7YA0 - chains A and D of the 6 polymer chains in the assembly; structure by electron microscopy, 3.10 A resolution.

# Chain A
Name: Spike glycoprotein
From: Severe acute respiratory syndrome coronavirus 2
UniProt: P0DTC2 (SPIKE_SARS2); aligned to UniProt positions 14-1208 over residues 14-1208
Amino-acid sequence (1240 residues; numbered 14 to 1256 plus 2 insertion-coded residues; 5 numbers in that range are skipped by the numbering (no residue carries them; nothing is unmodelled there); the number before each row is that of its first residue; a row labelled like 214A-214B holds insertion residues (214A, then the next letters in order)):
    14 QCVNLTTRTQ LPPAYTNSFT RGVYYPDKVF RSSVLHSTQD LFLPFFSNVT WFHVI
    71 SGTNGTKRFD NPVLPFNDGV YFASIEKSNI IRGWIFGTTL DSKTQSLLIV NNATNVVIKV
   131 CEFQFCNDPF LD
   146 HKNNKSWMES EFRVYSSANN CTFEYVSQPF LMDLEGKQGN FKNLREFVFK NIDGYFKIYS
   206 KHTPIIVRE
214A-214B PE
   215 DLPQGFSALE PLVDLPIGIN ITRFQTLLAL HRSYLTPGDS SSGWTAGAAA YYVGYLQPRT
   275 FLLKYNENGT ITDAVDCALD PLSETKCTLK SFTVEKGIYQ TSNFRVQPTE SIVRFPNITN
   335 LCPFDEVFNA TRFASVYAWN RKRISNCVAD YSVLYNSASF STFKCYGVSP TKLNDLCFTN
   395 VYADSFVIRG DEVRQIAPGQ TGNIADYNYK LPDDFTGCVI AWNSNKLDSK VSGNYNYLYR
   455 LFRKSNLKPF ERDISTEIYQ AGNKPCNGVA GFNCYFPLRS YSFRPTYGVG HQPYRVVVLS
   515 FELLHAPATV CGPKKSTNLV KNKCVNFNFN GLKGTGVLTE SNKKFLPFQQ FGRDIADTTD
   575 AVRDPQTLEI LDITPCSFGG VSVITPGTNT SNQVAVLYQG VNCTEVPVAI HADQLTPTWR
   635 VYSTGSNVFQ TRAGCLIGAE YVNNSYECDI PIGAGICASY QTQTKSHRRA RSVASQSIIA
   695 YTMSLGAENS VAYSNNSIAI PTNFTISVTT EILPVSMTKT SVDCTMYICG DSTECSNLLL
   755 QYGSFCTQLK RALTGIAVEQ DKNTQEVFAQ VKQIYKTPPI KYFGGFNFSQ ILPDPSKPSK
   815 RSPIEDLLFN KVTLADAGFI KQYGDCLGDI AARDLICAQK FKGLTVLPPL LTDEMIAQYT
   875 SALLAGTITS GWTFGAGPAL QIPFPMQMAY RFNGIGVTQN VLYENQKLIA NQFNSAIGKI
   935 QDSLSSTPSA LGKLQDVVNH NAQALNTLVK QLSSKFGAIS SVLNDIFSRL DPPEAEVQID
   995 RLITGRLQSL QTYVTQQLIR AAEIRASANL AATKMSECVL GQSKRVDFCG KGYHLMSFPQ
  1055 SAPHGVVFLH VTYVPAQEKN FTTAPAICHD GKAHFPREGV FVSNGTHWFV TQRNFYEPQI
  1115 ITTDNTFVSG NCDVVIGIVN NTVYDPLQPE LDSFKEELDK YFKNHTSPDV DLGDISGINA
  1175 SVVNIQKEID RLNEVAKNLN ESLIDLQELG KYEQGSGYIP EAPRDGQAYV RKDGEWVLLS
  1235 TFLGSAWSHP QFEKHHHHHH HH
Unresolved in the structure: 71-76, 146-152, 177-184, 211-214, 214A-214B, 248-256, 621-640, 677-689, 828-847, 1148-1256
Differences from the reference sequence: variant Val-67 (Ala in P0DTC2), Ile-95 (Thr in P0DTC2), Asp-142 (Gly in P0DTC2), Ile-211 (Leu212 in P0DTC2), Asp-339 (Gly in P0DTC2), Asn-417 (Lys in P0DTC2), Lys-440 (Asn in P0DTC2), Ser-446 (Gly in P0DTC2), Asn-477 (Ser in P0DTC2), Lys-478 (Thr in P0DTC2), Ala-484 (Glu in P0DTC2), Arg-493 (Gln in P0DTC2), Ser-496 (Gly in P0DTC2), Arg-498 (Gln in P0DTC2), Tyr-501 (Asn in P0DTC2), His-505 (Tyr in P0DTC2), Lys-547 (Thr in P0DTC2), Gly-614 (Asp in P0DTC2), Tyr-655 (His in P0DTC2), Lys-679 (Asn in P0DTC2), His-681 (Pro in P0DTC2), Lys-764 (Asn in P0DTC2), Tyr-796 (Asp in P0DTC2), Lys-856 (Asn in P0DTC2), His-954 (Gln in P0DTC2), Lys-969 (Asn in P0DTC2), Phe-981 (Leu in P0DTC2); insertion (214, 214A-214B); engineered mutation Pro-817 (Phe in P0DTC2), Pro-892 (Ala in P0DTC2), Pro-899 (Ala in P0DTC2), Pro-942 (Ala in P0DTC2), Pro-986 (Lys in P0DTC2), Pro-987 (Val in P0DTC2); expression tag (1209-1256)
Disulfide bonds: Cys-15/Cys-136, Cys-131/Cys-166, Cys-291/Cys-301, Cys-336/Cys-361, Cys-379/Cys-432, Cys-391/Cys-525, Cys-480/Cys-488, Cys-538/Cys-590, Cys-617/Cys-649, Cys-662/Cys-671, Cys-738/Cys-760, Cys-743/Cys-749, Cys-1032/Cys-1043, Cys-1082/Cys-1126
Covalent attachments: N-acetylglucosamine (NAG) linked to Asn-61, Asn-282, Asn-331, Asn-343, Asn-603, Asn-616, Asn-709, Asn-717, Asn-801, Asn-1074, Asn-1098, Asn-1134
Swiss-Prot annotation at these positions:
  - region: Asn-280 to Cys-301 (Putative superantigen), Arg-403 to Asp-405 (Integrin-binding motif), Asn-448 to Phe-456 (Immunodominant HLA epitope recognized by the CD8+), Ser-816 to Tyr-837 (Fusion peptide 1), Lys-835 to Phe-855 (Fusion peptide 2), Asp-1163 to Glu-1202 (Heptad repeat 2)
  - site (Cleavage): Arg-685, Ser-686, Arg-815, Ser-816
  - glycosylation: Asn-17 (N-linked (GlcNAc...) (complex) asparagine), Asn-61 (N-linked (GlcNAc...) (hybrid) asparagine), Asn-74 (N-linked (GlcNAc...) (complex) asparagine), Asn-122 (N-linked (GlcNAc...) (hybrid) asparagine), Asn-149 (N-linked (GlcNAc...) (complex) asparagine), Asn-165 (N-linked (GlcNAc...) (complex) asparagine), Asn-234 (N-linked (GlcNAc...) (high mannose) asparagine), Asn-282 (N-linked (GlcNAc...) (complex) asparagine), Thr-323 (O-linked (GalNAc) threonine), Ser-325 (O-linked (HexNAc...) serine), Asn-331 (N-linked (GlcNAc...) (complex) asparagine), Asn-343 (N-linked (GlcNAc...) (complex) asparagine), Asn-603 (N-linked (GlcNAc...) (hybrid) asparagine), Asn-616 (N-linked (GlcNAc...) (complex) asparagine), Asn-657 (N-linked (GlcNAc...) (complex) asparagine), Thr-676 (O-linked (GlcNAc...) threonine), Thr-678 (O-linked (GlcNAc...) threonine), Asn-709 (N-linked (GlcNAc...) (high mannose) asparagine), Asn-717 (N-linked (GlcNAc...) (hybrid) asparagine), Asn-801 (N-linked (GlcNAc...) (hybrid) asparagine) and 6 more in UniProt

# Chain D
Name: Processed angiotensin-converting enzyme 2
From: Homo sapiens
UniProt: Q9BYF1 (ACE2_HUMAN); residue numbers follow UniProt; this construct covers 19-614
Amino-acid sequence (596 residues; each row starts with the number of its first residue):
    19 STIEEQAKTF LDKFNHEAED LFYQSSLASW NYNTNITEEN VQNMNNAGDK WSAFLKEQST
    79 LAQMYPLQEI QNLTVKLQLQ ALQQNGSSVL SEDKSKRLNT ILNTMSTIYS TGKVCNPDNP
   139 QECLLLEPGL NEIMANSLDY NERLWAWESW RSEVGKQLRP LYEEYVVLKN EMARANHYED
   199 YGDYWRGDYE VNGVDGYDYS RGQLIEDVEH TFEEIKPLYE HLHAYVRAKL MNAYPSYISP
   259 IGCLPAHLLG DMWGRFWTNL YSLTVPFGQK PNIDVTDAMV DQAWDAQRIF KEAEKFFVSV
   319 GLPNMTQGFW ENSMLTDPGN VQKAVCHPTA WDLGKGDFRI LMCTKVTMDD FLTAHHEMGH
   379 IQYDMAYAAQ PFLLRNGANE GFHEAVGEIM SLSAATPKHL KSIGLLSPDF QEDNETEINF
   439 LLKQALTIVG TLPFTYMLEK WRWMVFKGEI PKDQWMKKWW EMKREIVGVV EPVPHDETYC
   499 DPASLFHVSN DYSFIRYYTR TLYQFQFQEA LCQAAKHEGP LHKCDISNST EAGQKLFNML
   559 RLGKSEPWTL ALENVVGAKN MNVRPLLNYF EPLFTWLKDQ NKNSFVGWST DWSPYA
Disulfide bonds: Cys-133/Cys-141, Cys-344/Cys-361, Cys-530/Cys-542
Covalent attachments: N-acetylglucosamine (NAG) linked to Asn-53, Asn-90, Asn-322, Asn-432, Asn-546
Swiss-Prot annotation at these positions:
  - region (Interaction with SARS-CoV spike glycoprotein): Asp-30 to Tyr-41, Met-82 to Pro-84, Lys-353 to Arg-357
  - active site: Glu-375 (Proton acceptor), His-505 (Proton donor)
  - binding site (chloride): Arg-169, Trp-477, Lys-481
  - binding site (substrate): Arg-273, His-345, Pro-346, Tyr-515
  - binding site (Zn(2+)): His-374, His-378, Glu-402
  - glycosylation (N-linked (GlcNAc...) asparagine): Asn-53, Asn-90, Asn-103, Asn-322, Asn-432, Asn-546
  - mutagenesis: Ser-19 (S19P: Increases slightly the interaction with RBD domain of SARS-CoV-2 spike protein), Gln-24 to Lys-26 (Slightly inhibits interaction with SARS-CoV spike glycoprotein), Gln-24 (Q24T: Increases slightly the interaction with RBD domain of SARS-CoV-2 spike protein), Ala-25 (A25V: Increases slightly the interaction with RBD domain of SARS-CoV-2 spike protein), Thr-27 (T27Y: Increases slightly the interaction with RBD domain of SARS-CoV-2 spike protein. In sACE2.v2.2; increases interaction with RBD domain of SARS-CoV-2 spike protein ...), Leu-29 (L29F: Increases slightly the interaction with RBD domain of SARS-CoV-2 spike protein), Lys-31 (K31D: Abolishes interaction with SARS-CoV spike glycoprotein; K31Y: Increases slightly the interaction with RBD domain of SARS-CoV-2 spike protein), Asn-33 (N33D: Increases slightly the interaction with RBD domain of SARS-CoV-2 spike protein), His-34 (H34A: Increases slightly the interaction with RBD domain of SARS-CoV-2 spike protein), Glu-37 (E37A: No effect on interaction with SARS-CoV spike glycoprotein), Asp-38 (D38A: No effect on interaction with SARS-CoV spike glycoprotein), Leu-39 (L39R: Increases slightly the interaction with RBD domain of SARS-CoV-2 spike protein), 48 further mutagenesis entries in UniProt

# Chain A / chain D interface
Contacting residue pairs (28; chain A residue first):
  Tyr-453(A) / His-34(D)  hydrogen bond
  Phe-456(A) / Thr-27(D)
  Ala-475(A) / Gln-24(D)
  Gly-476(A) / Gln-24(D)
  Asn-477(A) / Ser-19(D)
  Asn-477(A) / Gln-24(D)
  Phe-486(A) / Leu-79(D)
  Phe-486(A) / Met-82(D)  hydrophobic
  Phe-486(A) / Tyr-83(D)
  Asn-487(A) / Gln-24(D)  hydrogen bond
  Asn-487(A) / Tyr-83(D)  hydrogen bond
  Tyr-489(A) / Thr-27(D)
  Tyr-489(A) / Phe-28(D)
  Tyr-489(A) / Lys-31(D)
  Tyr-489(A) / Tyr-83(D)
  Arg-493(A) / His-34(D)
  Ser-494(A) / His-34(D)
  Arg-498(A) / Gln-42(D)
  Arg-498(A) / Leu-45(D)
  Thr-500(A) / Tyr-41(D)  hydrogen bond
  Thr-500(A) / Asp-355(D)
  Tyr-501(A) / Tyr-41(D)
  Tyr-501(A) / Lys-353(D)  hydrogen bond
  Gly-502(A) / Lys-353(D)  hydrogen bond (backbone-backbone)
  Gly-502(A) / Gly-354(D)
  Val-503(A) / Gln-325(D)
  His-505(A) / Lys-353(D)
  His-505(A) / Gly-354(D)
Other interface residues (no listed pair), chain A (17 interface residues in all): Tyr-449

# In short
17 residues of chain A and 16 residues of chain D are in contact, with 6 hydrogen bonds. Polar contacts
include Tyr-453(A)/His-34(D), Asn-487(A)/Gln-24(D) and Asn-487(A)/Tyr-83(D).
Chain A is Spike glycoprotein (Severe acute respiratory syndrome coronavirus 2) and chain D is Processed
angiotensin-converting enzyme 2 (Homo sapiens); the structure, Cryo-EM structure of hACE2-bound SARS-CoV-2
Omicron spike protein with L371S, P373S and F375S mutations (S-6P-RRAR), was determined by electron microscopy
(same publication as 7XCH, 7XCI, 7XCP, 7Y9Z and 7YA1).
